8AFH - chains B and N of the 20 polymer chains in the assembly; structure by electron microscopy, 3.90 A resolution.

Chain B:
Molecule: Crescentin
From: Caulobacter vibrioides
Reference sequence: A0A8F8EC09 (A0A8F8EC09_CAUVI); the construct has insertions or renumbered stretches relative to UniProt, so the offset changes along the chain: 1-405 = UniProt 1-405; 409-460 = UniProt 406-457
Sequence (460 residues; row label = number of the first residue in the row):
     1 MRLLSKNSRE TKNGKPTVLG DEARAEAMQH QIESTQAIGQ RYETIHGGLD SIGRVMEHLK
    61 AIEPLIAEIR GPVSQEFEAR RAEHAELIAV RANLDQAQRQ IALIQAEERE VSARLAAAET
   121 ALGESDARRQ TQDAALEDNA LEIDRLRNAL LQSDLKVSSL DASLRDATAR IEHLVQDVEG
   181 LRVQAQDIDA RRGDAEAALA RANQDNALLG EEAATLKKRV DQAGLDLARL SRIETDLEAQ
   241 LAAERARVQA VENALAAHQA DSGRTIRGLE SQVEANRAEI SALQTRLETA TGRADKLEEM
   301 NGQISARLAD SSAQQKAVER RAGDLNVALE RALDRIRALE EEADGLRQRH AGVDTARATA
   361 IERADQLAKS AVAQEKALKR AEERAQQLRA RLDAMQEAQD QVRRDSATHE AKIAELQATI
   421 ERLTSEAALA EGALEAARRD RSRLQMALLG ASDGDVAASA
Disordered / not traced: 1-349, 447-460
Differences from the reference sequence: insertion (406-408)

Chain N:
Molecule: Crescentus-specific megabody MB13
Notes: antibody fragment or engineered binder
Sequence (907 residues; numbered 1 to 907; the number before each row is that of its first residue):
     1 EVQLQESGGG LVYKEETQSG LNNYARVVEK GQYDSLEIPA QVAASWESGR DDAAVFGFID
    61 KEQLDKYVAN GGKRSDWTVK FAENRSQDGT LLGYSLLQES VDQASYMYSD NHYLAEMATI
   121 LGKPEEAKRY RQLAQQLADY INTCMFDPTT QFYYDVRIED KPLANGCAGK PIVERGKGPE
   181 GWSPLFNGAA TQANADAVVK VMLDPKEFNT FVPLGTAALT NPAFGADIYW RGRVWVDQFW
   241 FGLKGMERYG YRDDALKLAD TFFRHAKGLT ADGPIQENYN PLTGAQQGAP NFSWSAAHLY
   301 MLYNDFFRKQ ASGGGSGGGG SGGGGSGNAD NYKNVINRTG APQYMKDYDY DDHQRFNPFF
   361 DLGAWHGHLL PDGPNTMGGF PGVALLTEEY INFMASNFDR LTVWQDGKKV DFTLEAYSIP
   421 GALVQKLTAK DVQVEMTLRF ATPRTSLLET KITSNKPLDL VWDGELLEKL EAKEGKPLSD
   481 KTIAGEYPDY QRKISATRDG LKVTFGKVRA TWDLLTSGES EYQVHKSLPV QTEINGNRFT
   541 SKAHINGSTT LYTTYSHLLT AQEVSKEQMQ IRDILARPAF YLTASQQRWE EYLKKGLTNP
   601 DATPEQTRVA VKAIETLNGN WRSPGGAVKF NTVTPSVTGR WFSGNQTWPW DTWKQAFAMA
   661 HFNPDIAKEN IRAVFSWQIQ PGDSVRPQDV GFVPDLIAWN LSPERGGDGG NWNERNTKPS
   721 LAAWSVMEVY NVTQDKTWVA EMYPKLVAYH DWWLRNRDHN GNGVPEYGAT RDKAHNTESG
   781 EMLFTVKKDS LRLSCASSRS IDGINIMRWY RQAPGKQRGM VAVVTGWGST NYVDSVKGRF
   841 IISRDSAKDT VYLQMNNLKP EDTAVYSCNA IYRGSEYWGQ GTQVTVSSGE NLYFQGSHHH
   901 HHHHHHH
Disordered / not traced: 14-788, 888-907
Cystine bridges: C795-C868

Interface between chain B and chain N:
Contacting residue pairs (4; chain B residue first):
  D393(B) with E1(N); Y877(N), hydrogen bond
  Q396(B) with R873(N), hydrogen bond
  D400(B) with R873(N), salt bridge
Other interface residues (no listed pair), chain B (5 interface residues in all): R389, A390
Other interface residues (no listed pair), chain N (4 interface residues in all): E876

In short:
5 residues of chain B and 4 residues of chain N are in contact, with 2 hydrogen bonds and 1 salt bridge. Polar
pairs include D400(B)-R873(N), D393(B)-Y877(N) and Q396(B)-R873(N).
Here chain B is Crescentin (Caulobacter vibrioides) and chain N is Crescentus-specific megabody MB13. Entry
8AFH (Cryo-EM structure of crescentin filaments (stutter mutant, C2, symmetry and small box)) was determined
by electron microscopy (same publication as 8AFE, 8AFL, 8AFM, 8AHL, 8AIA, 8AIX and 8AJB).
